6S91 - chains A and U of the 35 polymer chains in the assembly; structure by electron microscopy, 2.68 A resolution.

Chain A:
Name: CRISPR-associated protein, Cmr5 family
From: Sulfolobus islandicus (strain REY15A)
Reference sequence: F0NDX5 (F0NDX5_SULIR); residue numbers follow UniProt; this construct covers 1-155
Chain sequence (155 residues; each row starts with the number of its first residue):
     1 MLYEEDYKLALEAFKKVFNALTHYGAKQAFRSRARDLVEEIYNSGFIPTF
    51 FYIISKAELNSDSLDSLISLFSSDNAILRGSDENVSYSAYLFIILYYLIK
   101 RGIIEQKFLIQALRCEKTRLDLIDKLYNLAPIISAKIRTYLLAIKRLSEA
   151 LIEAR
Not modelled in the structure: 1-2

Chain U:
Molecule: Cognate target RNA
Sequence (46 nucleotides; each row starts with the number of its first residue):
     1 UGUUAAGUCUGGUUUCCCUCCAGGGUAUCUAAGCUUUGAAAAAAAA
Not modelled in the structure: 1, 34-35, 40-46

How chain A and chain U interact:
Contacting residue pairs (21):
  Ala-29(A) / C20(U)  phosphate contact
  Arg-31(A) / A22(U)  salt bridge to the phosphate
  Ser-32(A) / C21(U)  hydrogen bond to the phosphate
  Arg-33(A) / C20(U)  salt bridge to the phosphate
  Arg-35(A) / A22(U)  salt bridge to the phosphate
  Arg-35(A) / G23(U)  salt bridge to the phosphate
  Asp-36(A) / G23(U)  hydrogen bond to the base
  Glu-39(A) / G23(U)  hydrogen bond to the base
  Tyr-52(A) / C18(U)  sugar contact
  Lys-56(A) / C18(U)  salt bridge to the phosphate
  Lys-56(A) / U19(U)  salt bridge to the phosphate
  Glu-83(A) / U19(U)  phosphate contact
  Glu-83(A) / C20(U)  phosphate contact
  Tyr-87(A) / U19(U)  phosphate contact
  Lys-145(A) / G23(U)  sugar contact
  Lys-145(A) / G24(U)  salt bridge to the phosphate
  Arg-146(A) / G24(U)  salt bridge to the phosphate
  Glu-149(A) / G23(U)  hydrogen bond to the sugar
  Ala-154(A) / A22(U)  phosphate contact
  Arg-155(A) / C20(U)  hydrogen bond to the phosphate
  Arg-155(A) / C21(U)  salt bridge to the phosphate
Also at the interface, not in a pair above, chain A (17 interface residues in all): Gln-28

Summary:
17 residues of chain A face 7 of chain U across their interface, with 5 hydrogen bonds and 9 salt bridges.
Polar contacts include Asp-36(A)/G23(U), Glu-39(A)/G23(U) and Glu-149(A)/G23(U).
Here chain A is CRISPR-associated protein, Cmr5 family (Sulfolobus islandicus (strain REY15A)) and chain U is
Cognate target RNA. Entry 6S91 (Cryo-EM structure of the Type III-B Cmr-beta bound to cognate target RNA and
AMPPnP, state 2) was determined by electron microscopy together with 6S6B, 6S8B, 6S8E, 6SH8, 6SHB and 6SIC
from the same study.
